8UAT - chains C and A of the 8 polymer chains in the assembly; structure by X-ray diffraction, 2.76 A resolution.

# Chain C (and A)
Protein: NADPH dehydrogenase
From: Thermus scotoductus SA-01
Notes: chain A of this document is another copy of the same molecule, construct and numbering; everything in this record applies to it too
UniProtKB: E8PRF1 (E8PRF1_THESS); residues 4-349 here correspond to UniProt positions 2-347 (UniProt number = residue number - 2)
Sequence (369 residues; each row starts with the number of its first residue; numbers below 1 keep their minus sign (Met-19 is residue -19)):
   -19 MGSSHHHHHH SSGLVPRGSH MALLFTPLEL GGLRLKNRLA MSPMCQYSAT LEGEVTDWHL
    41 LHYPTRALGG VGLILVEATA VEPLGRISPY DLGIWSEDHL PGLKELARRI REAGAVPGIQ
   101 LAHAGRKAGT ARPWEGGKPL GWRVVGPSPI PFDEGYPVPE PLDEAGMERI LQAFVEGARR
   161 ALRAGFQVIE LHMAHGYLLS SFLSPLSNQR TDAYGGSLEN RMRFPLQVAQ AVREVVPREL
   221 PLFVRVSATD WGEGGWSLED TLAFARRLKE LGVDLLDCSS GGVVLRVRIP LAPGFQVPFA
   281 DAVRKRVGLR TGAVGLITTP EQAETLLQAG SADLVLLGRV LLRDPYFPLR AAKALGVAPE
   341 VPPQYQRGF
Not modelled in the structure: -19 to 0
Construct notes: initiating methionine (-19); expression tag (-18 to 3)
Ligand contacts: FMN (flavin mononucleotide): Ser22, Pro23, Met24, Cys25, Ala58, Gln100, His172, His175, Arg225, Ser259, Val294, Gly295, Leu296, Ile297, Leu317, Gly318, Arg319

# Chain C / chain A interface
Residue-residue contacts (16; chain C residue first):
  Leu31(C) with Glu92(A)
  Glu32(C) with Arg88(A); Arg91(A); Glu92(A)
  Asp78(C) with Lys84(A), salt bridge
  Gly121(C) with Arg14(A)
  Trp122(C) with Arg14(A), hydrogen bond (backbone-side chain)
  Arg123(C) with Glu9(A); Gly11(A); Gly12(A); Leu13(A), hydrogen bond (side chain-backbone); Arg14(A)
  Asp143(C) with Arg218(A), salt bridge
  Ala145(C) with Arg218(A)
  Gly146(C) with Arg218(A)
  Arg149(C) with Glu219(A)
Other interface residues (no listed pair), chain C (12 interface residues in all): Pro137, Glu140
Other interface residues (no listed pair), chain A (12 interface residues in all): Leu10

# In short
Chain C and chain A each contribute 12 residues to their interface, with 2 hydrogen bonds and 2 salt bridges.
Polar pairs include Asp78(C)-Lys84(A), Asp143(C)-Arg218(A) and Trp122(C)-Arg14(A). Ligands of chain C: flavin
mononucleotide.
Both chains are NADPH dehydrogenase (Thermus scotoductus SA-01). Entry 8UAT (Thermus scotoductus SA-01
Ene-reductase Compound 3b Complex) was determined by X-ray diffraction, deposited together with 8UAR and 8UAS.
